6LQD - chains B and C of the 4 polymer chains in the assembly; structure by electron microscopy, 3.26 A resolution.

# Chain B
Molecule: Capsid protein VP2
Source organism: Human enterovirus 71
Notes: EC 3.4.22.29, 3.6.1.15, 3.4.22.28, 2.7.7.48
UniProtKB: B2ZUN0 (B2ZUN0_HE71); residues 1-254 here correspond to UniProt positions 70-323 (UniProt number = residue number + 69)
Chain sequence (254 residues; each row starts with the number of its first residue):
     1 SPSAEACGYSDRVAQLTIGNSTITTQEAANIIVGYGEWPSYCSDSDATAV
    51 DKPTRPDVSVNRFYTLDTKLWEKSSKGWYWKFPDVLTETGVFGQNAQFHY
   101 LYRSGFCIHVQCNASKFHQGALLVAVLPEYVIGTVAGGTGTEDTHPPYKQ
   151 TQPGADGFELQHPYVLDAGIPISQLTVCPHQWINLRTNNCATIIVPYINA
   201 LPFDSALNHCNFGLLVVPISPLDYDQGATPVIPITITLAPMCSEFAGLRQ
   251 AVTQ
Disordered / not traced: 1-9

# Chain C
Molecule: Capsid protein VP3
Source organism: Human enterovirus 71
Notes: EC 3.4.22.29, 3.6.1.15, 3.4.22.28, 2.7.7.48
UniProtKB: B2ZUN0 (B2ZUN0_HE71); residues 1-242 here correspond to UniProt positions 324-565 (UniProt number = residue number + 323)
Chain sequence (242 residues; numbered 1 to 242; the number before each row is that of its first residue):
     1 GFPTELKPGTNQFLTTDDGVSAPILPNFHPTPCIHIPGEVRNLLELCQVE
    51 TILEVNNVPTNATSLMERLRFPVSAQAGKGELCAVFRADPGRNGPWQSTL
   101 LGQLCGYYTQWSGSLEVTFMFTGSFMATGKMLIAYTPPGGPLPKDRATAM
   151 LGTHVIWDFGLQSSVTLVIPWISNTHYRAHARDGVFDYYTTGLVSIWYQT
   201 NYVVPIGAPNTAYIIALAAAQKNFTMKLCKDASDILQTGTIQ

# Interface between chain B and chain C
Contacting residue pairs (58):
  Glu37(B) with His35(C), salt bridge; Pro37(C)
  Asp46(B) with Ile34(C)
  Lys116(B) with Phe125(C); Met126(C)
  Phe117(B) with Met126(C), hydrophobic; Gly207(C); Pro209(C)
  His118(B) with Ser124(C)
  Gln119(B) with Thr122(C); Gly123(C); Ser124(C), hydrogen bond (side chain-backbone); Pro209(C); Thr211(C), hydrogen bond (side chain-backbone)
  Gly120(B) with Thr122(C)
  Ala121(B) with Thr122(C)
  Tyr164(B) with Glu54(C), hydrogen bond; Leu65(C); Met66(C), hydrophobic; Arg68(C)
  Ile172(B) with Leu69(C), hydrophobic
  Ser173(B) with Thr51(C); Ile52(C), hydrogen bond (backbone-backbone); Ser98(C), hydrogen bond (side chain-backbone)
  Gln174(B) with Ser98(C), hydrogen bond (side chain-backbone); Thr99(C), hydrogen bond (side chain-backbone)
  Thr176(B) with Glu50(C), hydrogen bond (side chain-backbone); Thr51(C)
  Val177(B) with Leu46(C), hydrophobic; Val49(C), hydrophobic; Leu100(C), hydrophobic
  Trp182(B) with Met120(C), hydrophobic; Ile215(C), hydrophobic
  Asn184(B) with Phe121(C), hydrogen bond (side chain-backbone); Thr122(C)
  Arg186(B) with Phe121(C); Gly123(C); Ser124(C), hydrogen bond (side chain-backbone); Phe125(C); Gly160(C), hydrogen bond (side chain-backbone)
  Thr187(B) with Leu161(C); Ser163(C)
  Pro196(B) with Pro37(C), hydrophobic
  Tyr197(B) with Pro37(C)
  Asn199(B) with Ile36(C)
  Ala200(B) with Ile34(C); Ile36(C), hydrophobic
  Leu201(B) with Ile34(C)
  Pro202(B) with Ile34(C)
  Ile219(B) with Leu69(C), hydrophobic; Arg70(C), hydrogen bond (backbone-side chain); Ile215(C), hydrophobic
  Ser220(B) with Thr122(C), hydrogen bond; Tyr213(C)
  Pro221(B) with Arg70(C)
  Asp225(B) with Gly207(C); Ala208(C), hydrogen bond (side chain-backbone); Pro209(C)
Interface residues without a listed pair, chain B (34 interface residues in all): Tyr35, Pro163, Ile198, Val217, Asp223, Tyr224
Interface residues without a listed pair, chain C (41 interface residues in all): Cys33, Gly38, Gln103, Ala127, Phe159, Ile206, Ala212

# Overview
Chain B and chain C form an interface of 34 and 41 residues respectively, with 14 hydrogen bonds and 1 salt
bridge. Among the polar pairs are Glu37(B)-His35(C), Gln119(B)-Ser124(C) and Gln119(B)-Thr211(C).
Here chain B is Capsid protein VP2 and chain C is Capsid protein VP3, both from Human enterovirus 71. Entry
6LQD (Structure of Enterovirus 71 in complex with NLD-22) was determined by electron microscopy.
